PDB entry 4Y8G | X-ray diffraction, 2.60 A resolution | chains O and U of the 34 polymer chains in the assembly

== Chain O ==
Protein: Proteasome subunit alpha type-2
Source organism: Saccharomyces cerevisiae (strain ATCC 204508 / S288c)
Notes: EC 3.4.25.1
Reference sequence: P23639 (PSA2_YEAST); numbering as in UniProt (aligned over 1-250)
Amino-acid sequence (250 residues; numbered 1 to 250; the number before each row is that of its first residue):
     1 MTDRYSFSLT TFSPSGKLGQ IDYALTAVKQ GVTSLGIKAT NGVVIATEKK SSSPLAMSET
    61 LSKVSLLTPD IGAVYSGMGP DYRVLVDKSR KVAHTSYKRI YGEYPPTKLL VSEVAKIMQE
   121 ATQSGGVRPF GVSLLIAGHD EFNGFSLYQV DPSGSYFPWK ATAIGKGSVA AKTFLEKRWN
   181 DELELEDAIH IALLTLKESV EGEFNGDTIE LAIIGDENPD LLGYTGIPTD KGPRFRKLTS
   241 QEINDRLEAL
Swiss-Prot annotation at these positions:
  - cross-link: Lys108 (Glycyl lysine isopeptide (Lys-Gly) (interchain with G-Cter in ubiquitin))

== Chain U ==
Protein: Proteasome subunit alpha type-1
Source organism: Saccharomyces cerevisiae (strain ATCC 204508 / S288c)
Notes: EC 3.4.25.1
Reference sequence: P21243 (PSA1_YEAST); residues -8 to 243 here correspond to UniProt positions 1-252 (UniProt number = residue number + 9)
Amino-acid sequence (252 residues; each row starts with the number of its first residue; numbers below 1 keep their minus sign (Met-8 is residue -8)):
    -8 MSGAAAASAA GYDRHITIFS PEGRLYQVEY AFKATNQTNI NSLAVRGKDC TVVISQKKVP
    52 DKLLDPTTVS YIFCISRTIG MVVNGPIPDA RNAALRAKAE AAEFRYKYGY DMPCDVLAKR
   112 MANLSQIYTQ RAYMRPLGVI LTFVSVDEEL GPSIYKTDPA GYYVGYKATA TGPKQQEITT
   172 NLENHFKKSK IDHINEESWE KVVEFAITHM IDALGTEFSK NDLEVGVATK DKFFTLSAEN
   232 IEERLVAIAE QD
Not modelled in the structure: -8 to 1, 243

== Chain O / chain U interface ==
Contacting residue pairs (66):
  Thr2(O) with Tyr124(U)
  Asp3(O) with Arg122(U); Tyr124(U)
  Tyr5(O) with Ile7(U); Ala123(U), hydrophobic; Tyr124(U), hydrophobic
  Leu9(O) with Ile9(U), hydrophobic; Ala123(U), hydrophobic
  Gln20(O) with Ile9(U); Phe10(U), hydrogen bond (side chain-backbone)
  Tyr23(O) with Phe10(U), hydrophobic; Ser11(U); Pro12(U), hydrophobic; Gly14(U)
  Ala24(O) with Phe10(U), hydrophobic
  Thr26(O) with Glu13(U)
  Ala27(O) with Gly14(U)
  Ser52(O) with Tyr153(U), hydrogen bond
  Ser53(O) with Thr170(U)
  Pro54(O) with Lys158(U), hydrogen bond (backbone-side chain); Glu174(U)
  Leu55(O) with Tyr157(U); Lys158(U), hydrogen bond (backbone-backbone); Ala159(U); Thr170(U); Leu173(U), hydrophobic; Phe177(U), hydrophobic
  Ala56(O) with Gly156(U); Tyr157(U), hydrophobic
  Met57(O) with Arg37(U), hydrogen bond; Val155(U); Gly156(U), hydrogen bond (backbone-backbone); Tyr157(U); Lys158(U)
  Thr60(O) with Tyr146(U); Val155(U); Gly156(U), hydrogen bond (side chain-backbone)
  Leu61(O) with Val155(U), hydrophobic
  Met78(O) with Phe10(U), hydrophobic; Leu16(U), hydrophobic
  Pro80(O) with Gln117(U); Ala151(U); Gly152(U); Tyr153(U)
  Asp81(O) with Gln117(U)
  Arg83(O) with Ala113(U), hydrogen bond (side chain-backbone); Asn114(U); Gly152(U), hydrogen bond (side chain-backbone); Tyr154(U)
  Val84(O) with Asn114(U); Gln117(U)
  Asp87(O) with Lys110(U), salt bridge; Asn114(U)
  Gly126(O) with Gln121(U); Arg122(U); Ala123(U), hydrogen bond (backbone-backbone)
  Val127(O) with Gln121(U); Arg122(U)
  Arg128(O) with Thr8(U); Phe10(U); Leu16(U); Thr120(U), hydrogen bond (side chain-backbone); Gln121(U), hydrogen bond (backbone-backbone)
  Pro129(O) with Phe10(U)
  Phe130(O) with Gln121(U)
  Gly131(O) with Phe10(U)
Interface residues without a listed pair, chain O (31 interface residues in all): Gln30, Ala121
Interface residues without a listed pair, chain U (34 interface residues in all): Thr160

== Overview ==
Chain O and chain U form an interface of 31 and 34 residues respectively, with 12 hydrogen bonds and 1 salt
bridge. Polar contacts include Asp87(O)-Lys110(U), Gln20(O)-Phe10(U) and Ser52(O)-Tyr153(U).
Here chain O is Proteasome subunit alpha type-2 and chain U is Proteasome subunit alpha type-1, both from
Saccharomyces cerevisiae (strain ATCC 204508 / S288c). Entry 4Y8G (Yeast 20S proteasome in complex with
N3-APnLL-ep) was determined by X-ray diffraction, deposited together with 4Y69, 4Y6A, 4Y6V, 4Y6Z, 4Y70, 4Y74
and 34 further entries.
